4O2A - chains B and E of the 6 polymer chains in the assembly; structure by X-ray diffraction, 2.50 A resolution.

== Chain B ==
Protein: Tubulin beta-2B chain
Source organism: Bos taurus
Reference sequence: Q6B856 (TBB2B_BOVIN); the author numbering skips numbers that UniProt does not, so the offset changes along the chain: 1-42 = UniProt 1-42; 45-360 = UniProt 43-358; 369-455 = UniProt 359-445
Amino-acid sequence (445 residues; each row starts with the number of its first residue; note: 10 numbers in that range are skipped by the numbering (no residue carries them; nothing is unmodelled there)):
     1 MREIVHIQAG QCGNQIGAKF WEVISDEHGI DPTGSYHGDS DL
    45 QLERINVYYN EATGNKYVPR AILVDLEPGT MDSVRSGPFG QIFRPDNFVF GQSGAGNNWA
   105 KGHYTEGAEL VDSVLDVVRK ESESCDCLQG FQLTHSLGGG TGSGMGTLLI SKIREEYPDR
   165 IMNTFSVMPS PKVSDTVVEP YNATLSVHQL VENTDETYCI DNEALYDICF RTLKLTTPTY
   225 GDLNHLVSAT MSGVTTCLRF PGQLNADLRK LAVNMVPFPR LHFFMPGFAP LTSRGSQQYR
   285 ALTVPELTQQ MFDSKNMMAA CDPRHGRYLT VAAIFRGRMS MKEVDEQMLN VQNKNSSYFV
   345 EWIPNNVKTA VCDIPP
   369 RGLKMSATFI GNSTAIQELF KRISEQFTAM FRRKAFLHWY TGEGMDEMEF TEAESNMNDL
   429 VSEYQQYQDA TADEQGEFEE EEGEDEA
Not modelled in the structure: 276-285, 439-455
Metal / ion sites: Ca2+ near Glu113 (its only coordinating residue here)
Small-molecule neighbours:
  - 2RR (3-[(4-{1-[2-(4-aminophenyl)-2-oxoethyl]-1H-benzimidazol-2-yl}-1,2,5-oxadiazol-3-yl)amino]propanenitrile): Tyr202, Val238, Cys241, Gln247, Leu248, Ala250, Lys254, Leu255, Asn258, Met259, Thr314, Val315, Ala316, Ile318, Asn349, Asn350, Val351, Lys352, Ile378
  - GDP (guanosine-5'-diphosphate): Gly10, Gln11, Cys12, Gln15, Ile16, Asp69, Ala99, Asn101, Ser140, Gly142, Gly143, Gly144, Thr145, Gly146, Val171, Pro173, Val177, Asp179, Glu183, Asn206, Leu209, Tyr224, Leu227, Asn228

== Chain E ==
Protein: Stathmin-4
Source organism: Rattus norvegicus
Reference sequence: P63043 (STMN4_RAT); residues 5-145 here correspond to UniProt positions 49-189 (UniProt number = residue number + 44)
Amino-acid sequence (143 residues; numbered 3 to 145; the number before each row is that of its first residue):
     3 MADMEVIELN KCTSGQSFEV ILKPPSFDGV PEFNASLPRR RDPSLEEIQK KLEAAEERRK
    63 YQEAELLKHL AEKREHEREV IQKAIEENNN FIKMAKEKLA QKMESNKENR EAHLAAMLER
   123 LQEKDKHAEE VRKNKELKEE ASR
Not modelled in the structure: 3-5, 29-42, 144-145
Sequence notes: cloning artifact (3-4)
Metal / ion sites: Ca2+ near Asp44 (its only coordinating residue here)

== Interface between chain B and chain E ==
Pairs across the interface (26; chain B residue first):
  His107(B) - Lys75(E)  hydrogen bond
  Tyr108(B) - His78(E)  hydrogen bond
  Tyr108(B) - Glu79(E)
  Tyr108(B) - Val82(E)  hydrophobic
  Tyr108(B) - Ile83(E)
  Leu152(B) - Glu79(E)
  Ser155(B) - Leu72(E)
  Ser155(B) - Lys75(E)
  Ser155(B) - Arg76(E)  hydrogen bond
  Lys156(B) - Arg76(E)
  Lys156(B) - Glu79(E)
  Arg158(B) - Leu68(E)
  Glu159(B) - Leu69(E)
  Glu159(B) - Leu72(E)
  Glu159(B) - Arg76(E)  salt bridge
  Pro162(B) - Glu65(E)
  Gln193(B) - Lys75(E)
  Glu196(B) - His71(E)  salt bridge
  Thr409(B) - Glu89(E)
  Glu411(B) - Val82(E)
  Glu411(B) - Ala86(E)
  Gly412(B) - Val82(E)
  Gly412(B) - Lys85(E)
  Gly412(B) - Ala86(E)
  Met413(B) - Val82(E)
  Glu417(B) - His78(E)  salt bridge
Also at the interface, not in a pair above, chain B (17 interface residues in all): Thr109, Gly410

== Overview ==
17 residues of chain B face 14 of chain E across their interface, with 3 hydrogen bonds and 3 salt bridges.
Polar contacts include Glu159(B)-Arg76(E), Glu196(B)-His71(E) and Glu417(B)-His78(E). Bound to chain B: GDP
and compound 2RR.
Chain B is Tubulin beta-2B chain (Bos taurus) and chain E is Stathmin-4 (Rattus norvegicus); the structure,
Tubulin-BAL27862 complex, was determined by X-ray diffraction, deposited together with 4O2B.
